PDB entry 6TMK | electron microscopy, 2.90 A resolution | chains q and g of the 90 polymer chains in the assembly

[Chain q]
Name: ATPTG11
From: Toxoplasma gondii (strain ATCC 50853 / GT1)
Reference sequence: A0A125YPS4 (A0A125YPS4_TOXGG); residue numbers follow UniProt; this construct covers 1-134
Chain sequence (134 residues; each row starts with the number of its first residue):
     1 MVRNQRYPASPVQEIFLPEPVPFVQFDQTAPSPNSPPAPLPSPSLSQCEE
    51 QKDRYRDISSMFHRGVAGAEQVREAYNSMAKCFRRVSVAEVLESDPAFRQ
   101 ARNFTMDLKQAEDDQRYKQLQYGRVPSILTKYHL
Disordered / not traced: 1

[Chain g]
Name: ATPTG5
From: Toxoplasma gondii (strain ATCC 50853 / GT1)
Reference sequence: S7WD71 (S7WD71_TOXGG); residue numbers follow UniProt; this construct covers 1-252
Chain sequence (252 residues; each row starts with the number of its first residue):
     1 MQNGVFTRENADFLVKSGADSPSSQSLLLRTSPSPLSLPRRRFIFLRSAS
    51 VDLSERSSLACLAPFFCLASGVCLRSAFSLPFFARRGRPCLFFIFIFFFR
   101 VSFTANFRGKRVKMAASTIPISQWPSLLYAPPSSPANPAVEALPEMQFDD
   151 LHYPRQMLLCRGAGYSLEQCNRMAQPDARVTPENPAEKLLKEEAVAAIAC
   201 LSQREGGKDEQCRYYIERMYKLANKEKQPEPGTLSKASTLACKLLGIHRP
   251 EA
Disordered / not traced: 1-114, 227-252
Construct notes: conflict Val51 (Phe in S7WD71), Cys73 (Ser in S7WD71), Lys110 (Glu in S7WD71), Thr233 (Met in S7WD71)
Disulfide bonds: Cys200-Cys212

[Chain q / chain g interface]
Pairs across the interface (75; chain q residue first):
  Arg6(q) with Ala116(g)
  Tyr7(q) with Ala115(g), hydrophobic
  Glu14(q) with Ala115(g), hydrogen bond (side chain-backbone)
  Val21(q) with Ser134(g)
  Phe23(q) with Tyr220(g)
  Val24(q) with Pro135(g), hydrophobic
  Gln25(q) with Ile216(g)
  Phe26(q) with Glu210(g); Arg213(g)
  Asp27(q) with Arg213(g), salt bridge
  Gln28(q) with Arg213(g)
  Ala30(q) with Arg213(g)
  Pro31(q) with Arg213(g)
  Ser32(q) with Arg213(g); Glu217(g), hydrogen bond
  Pro33(q) with Arg213(g); Tyr214(g); Arg218(g), hydrogen bond (backbone-side chain)
  Asn34(q) with Arg218(g)
  Ser35(q) with Tyr214(g)
  Pro37(q) with Gln211(g)
  Ala38(q) with Arg204(g), hydrogen bond (backbone-side chain)
  Pro39(q) with Arg204(g)
  Leu40(q) with Gln203(g); Arg204(g)
  Lys81(q) with Glu205(g)
  Val88(q) with Ser202(g)
  Leu92(q) with Gln203(g)
  Phe98(q) with Val195(g), hydrophobic
  Ala101(q) with Val195(g), hydrophobic; Ala196(g), hydrophobic
  Phe104(q) with Glu193(g); Tyr215(g), hydrophobic
  Thr105(q) with Tyr214(g)
  Met106(q) with Tyr214(g), hydrogen bond (backbone-side chain); Arg218(g), hydrogen bond (backbone-side chain); Leu222(g), hydrophobic
  Asp107(q) with Arg218(g)
  Leu108(q) with Glu217(g); Arg218(g)
  Ala111(q) with Lys221(g); Leu222(g); Lys225(g), hydrogen bond (backbone-side chain)
  Glu112(q) with Lys221(g); Lys225(g), hydrogen bond (backbone-side chain)
  Asp113(q) with Lys225(g)
  Asp114(q) with Leu222(g); Lys225(g), hydrogen bond (backbone-side chain)
  Arg116(q) with Leu189(g), hydrogen bond (side chain-backbone); Glu193(g), salt bridge; Leu222(g)
  Tyr117(q) with Leu222(g); Ala223(g); Lys225(g)
  Gln119(q) with Pro185(g); Leu189(g)
  Leu120(q) with Pro185(g); Leu189(g), hydrophobic; Ala223(g)
  Gln121(q) with Pro185(g)
  Tyr122(q) with Ala139(g), hydrophobic; Glu141(g); Ala142(g), hydrophobic; Pro182(g); Asn184(g)
  Val125(q) with Glu145(g); Arg179(g); Val180(g)
  Pro126(q) with Arg179(g), hydrogen bond (backbone-side chain)
  Ser127(q) with Arg179(g)
  Ile128(q) with Arg179(g)
  Lys131(q) with His152(g); Leu159(g); Asp177(g), salt bridge
  Tyr132(q) with Arg155(g)
Other interface residues (no listed pair), chain q (55 interface residues in all): Pro22, Pro36, Arg85, Gln100, Gln110, Gln115, Gly123, Arg124, Thr130
Other interface residues (no listed pair), chain g (46 interface residues in all): Ser133, Gln147, Ala178, Glu183, Ala186, Glu192, Ala199, Glu226

[Summary]
55 residues of chain q face 46 of chain g across their interface, with 11 hydrogen bonds and 3 salt bridges.
Polar pairs include Asp27(q)-Arg213(g), Arg116(q)-Glu193(g) and Lys131(q)-Asp177(g).
Here chain q is ATPTG11 and chain g is ATPTG5, both from Toxoplasma gondii (strain ATCC 50853 / GT1). Entry
6TMK (Cryo-EM structure of Toxoplasma gondii mitochondrial ATP synthase dimer, composite model) was determined
by electron microscopy, deposited together with 6TMG, 6TMH, 6TMI, 6TMJ and 6TML.
